Entry 8ADN (electron microscopy, 2.77 A resolution); this record covers chains H and I of the 30 polymer chains in the assembly.

Chain H:
Molecule: Proteasome subunit beta type-2
Organism: Vairimorpha necatrix
Chain sequence (227 residues; numbered 1 to 227; the number before each row is that of its first residue):
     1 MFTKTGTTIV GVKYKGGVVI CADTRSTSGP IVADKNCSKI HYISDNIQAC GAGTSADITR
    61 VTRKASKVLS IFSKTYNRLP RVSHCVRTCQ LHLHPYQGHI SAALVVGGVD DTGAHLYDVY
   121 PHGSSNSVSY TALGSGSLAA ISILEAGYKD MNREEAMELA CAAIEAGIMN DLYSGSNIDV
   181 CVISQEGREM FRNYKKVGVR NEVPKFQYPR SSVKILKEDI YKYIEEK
Not modelled in the structure: 1-6, 225-227

Chain I:
Molecule: Proteasome subunit beta type-3
Organism: Vairimorpha necatrix
Chain sequence (205 residues; each row starts with the number of its first residue):
     1 MSDISQHYGG SLLAMIGKSS VAFLSDKRLG SGPISVSKNF TKIYSLTPRL FFGFTGLVSD
    61 GEMLFKKIRK NYNLFVQDNN KDMEPSELSN MISYILYQKR LQPYYVAVIV CGMTLDKKPY
   121 ASSMDCIGAM KETSEFVTSG TASKNLMGLS EALFYPEMED EDLFTTSVQT FLNSSDRDTF
   181 GGMGFECLLI NPEGYKRREF VGRCD
Not modelled in the structure: 1-2

How chain H and chain I interact:
Residue-residue contacts - 58 pairs, chain H then chain I:
  A33(H) - K131(I)  hydrogen bond (backbone-side chain)
  D34(H) - K131(I)  salt bridge
  K35(H) - E135(I)  salt bridge
  K35(H) - E151(I)  salt bridge
  T54(H) - I127(I)
  S55(H) - A129(I)
  A56(H) - Y97(I)
  A56(H) - I127(I)
  A56(H) - A129(I)
  D57(H) - Y97(I)  hydrogen bond
  D57(H) - R100(I)  salt bridge
  R60(H) - S93(I)  hydrogen bond
  R60(H) - Y94(I)
  R60(H) - Y97(I)
  H99(H) - R100(I)  hydrogen bond (backbone-side chain)
  I100(H) - Y97(I)
  R200(H) - E151(I)  salt bridge
  K205(H) - Y155(I)
  F206(H) - L153(I)  hydrophobic
  F206(H) - Y155(I)
  Q207(H) - Y155(I)
  Y208(H) - L153(I)
  Y208(H) - Q169(I)
  R210(H) - E159(I)  salt bridge
  R210(H) - E161(I)
  R210(H) - D162(I)  salt bridge
  R210(H) - T165(I)
  S212(H) - Q169(I)  hydrogen bond (backbone-side chain)
  V213(H) - F164(I)  hydrophobic
  V213(H) - T165(I)
  V213(H) - V168(I)  hydrophobic
  V213(H) - Q169(I)
  K214(H) - F200(I)
  I215(H) - F164(I)  hydrophobic
  I215(H) - R198(I)
  I215(H) - E199(I)
  L216(H) - E199(I)  hydrogen bond (backbone-backbone)
  L216(H) - V201(I)  hydrophobic
  K217(H) - R197(I)
  K217(H) - R198(I)
  K217(H) - E199(I)  salt bridge
  E218(H) - K196(I)
  E218(H) - R197(I)
  E218(H) - R198(I)  salt bridge
  D219(H) - K196(I)
  D219(H) - R197(I)  hydrogen bond (backbone-backbone)
  I220(H) - Y195(I)
  I220(H) - K196(I)
  Y221(H) - G194(I)
  Y221(H) - Y195(I)  hydrogen bond (backbone-backbone)
  Y221(H) - R197(I)
  K222(H) - P48(I)
  K222(H) - E193(I)
  Y223(H) - P48(I)  hydrophobic
  Y223(H) - R49(I)
  Y223(H) - D82(I)
  Y223(H) - E193(I)  hydrogen bond (backbone-backbone)
  Y223(H) - G194(I)
Other interface residues (no listed pair), chain H (31 interface residues in all): I31, Y96, S101
Other interface residues (no listed pair), chain I (38 interface residues in all): N90, L101, K117, G128, K144, T166, N173, P192

In short:
31 residues of chain H and 38 residues of chain I are in contact, with 9 hydrogen bonds and 9 salt bridges.
Among the polar pairs are D34(H)-K131(I), K35(H)-E135(I) and K35(H)-E151(I).
Chain H is Proteasome subunit beta type-2 and chain I is Proteasome subunit beta type-3, both from Vairimorpha
necatrix; the structure, Vairimorpha necatrix 20S proteasome from spores, was determined by electron
microscopy.
